PDB entry 5X0K | X-ray diffraction, 1.65 A resolution | chain A

Chain A:
Name: Free serine kinase
Organism: Thermococcus kodakarensis KOD1
UniProt: Q5JD03 (Q5JD03_THEKO); numbering as in UniProt (aligned over 1-242)
Chain sequence (242 residues; row label = number of the first residue in the row):
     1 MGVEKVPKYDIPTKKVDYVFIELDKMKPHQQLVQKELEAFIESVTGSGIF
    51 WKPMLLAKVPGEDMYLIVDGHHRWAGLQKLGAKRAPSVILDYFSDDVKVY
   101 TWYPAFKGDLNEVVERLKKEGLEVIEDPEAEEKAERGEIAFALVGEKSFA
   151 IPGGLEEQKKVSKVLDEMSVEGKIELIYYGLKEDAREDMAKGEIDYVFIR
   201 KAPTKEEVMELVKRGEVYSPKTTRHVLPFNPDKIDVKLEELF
Disordered / not traced: 1-2
Sequence notes: engineered mutation Gln30 (Glu in Q5JD03)
Residues lining bound ligands: adenosine monophosphate (AMP): Phe40, Ser43, Val44, Ser47, Ile49, Phe50, Trp51, Lys52, Asp69, Gly70, His71, His72, Arg73
UniProt features mapped onto this chain:
  - binding site (ADP): Ser43, Ile49, Trp51, Lys52, Asp69, Gly70, His71, His72, Arg73
  - binding site (O-phospho-L-serine): Val68, Gly70, His71, His72, Trp102, Lys221, Thr223, His225
  - binding site (Mg(2+)): Asp69
  - mutagenesis: Glu4 (E4A: Strong decrease in activity), Glu36 (E36A: Decrease in activity), Asp69 (D69A: Loss of activity)

In short:
Bound to chain A: adenosine monophosphate. From UniProt: 9 ADP-binding residues, 8 O-phospho-L-serine-binding
residues, Mg2+-binding residue Asp69 and 3 mutagenesis sites.
Chain A is Free serine kinase (Thermococcus kodakarensis KOD1); the structure, Free serine kinase (E30Q
mutant) in complex with AMP, was determined by X-ray diffraction (same publication as 5X0B, 5X0E, 5X0F, 5X0G
and 5X0J).
